6IFL - chains B and J of the 10 polymer chains in the assembly; structure by electron microscopy, 3.16 A resolution.

== Chain B ==
Protein: Type III-A CRISPR-associated protein Csm2
Organism: Streptococcus thermophilus ND03
UniProt: A0A2U2M049 (A0A2U2M049_STRTR); residue numbers follow UniProt; this construct covers 1-126
Sequence (126 residues; row label = number of the first residue in the row):
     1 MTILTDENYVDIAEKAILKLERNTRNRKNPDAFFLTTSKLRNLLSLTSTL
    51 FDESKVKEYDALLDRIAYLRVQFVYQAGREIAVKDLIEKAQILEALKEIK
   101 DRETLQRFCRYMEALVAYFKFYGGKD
Disordered / not traced: 1-2, 124-126
Reported in the primary citation:
  - binding site for NTR (chain J): Arg-41
  - mutagenesis - K39A, R41A: decreased catalytic activity

== Chain J ==
Molecule: NTR
Sequence (43 nucleotides; numbered 1 to 43; the number before each row is that of its first residue):
     1 GGUAGGAAUGGGUAAUUAUAGCGAGCUAGAAAGCGUUUCCGUC
Disordered / not traced: 1-6, 42-43

== How chain B and chain J interact ==
Pairs across the interface - 11 pairs, chain B then chain J:
  Thr-36(B) / A14(J)  hydrogen bond to the phosphate
  Thr-36(B) / A15(J)  phosphate contact
  Thr-37(B) / A15(J)  hydrogen bond to the phosphate
  Ser-38(B) / A14(J)  phosphate contact
  Ser-38(B) / A15(J)  hydrogen bond to the phosphate
  Lys-39(B) / U13(J)  salt bridge to the phosphate
  Lys-39(B) / A14(J)  phosphate contact
  Arg-41(B) / U17(J)  hydrogen bond to the sugar
  Tyr-75(B) / G12(J)  phosphate contact
  Arg-79(B) / G12(J)  salt bridge to the phosphate
  Lys-120(B) / U17(J)  salt bridge to the phosphate
Other interface residues (no listed pair), chain J (6 interface residues in all): U16

== Overview ==
The interface between chain B and chain J involves 8 residues on one side and 6 on the other; the contacts
include 4 hydrogen bonds and 3 salt bridges. Among the polar pairs are Arg-41(B)/U17(J), Thr-36(B)/A14(J) and
Thr-37(B)/A15(J). The paper reports a binding site for NTR (chain J) at Arg-41(B); K39A and R41A of chain B
reduce catalytic activity.
Here chain B is Type III-A CRISPR-associated protein Csm2 (Streptococcus thermophilus ND03) and chain J is
NTR. Entry 6IFL (Cryo-EM structure of type III-A Csm-NTR complex) was determined by electron microscopy
together with 6IFK, 6IFN, 6IFR, 6IFU, 6IFY, 6IFZ and 6IG0 from the same study.
